8EQU - chains A and C of the 8 polymer chains in the assembly; structure by electron microscopy, 2.80 A resolution.

# Chain A
Protein: ORF3a protein
Organism: Severe acute respiratory syndrome coronavirus 2
UniProt: P0DTC3 (AP3A_SARS2); numbering as in UniProt (aligned over 1-275)
Chain sequence (331 residues; row label = number of the first residue in the row):
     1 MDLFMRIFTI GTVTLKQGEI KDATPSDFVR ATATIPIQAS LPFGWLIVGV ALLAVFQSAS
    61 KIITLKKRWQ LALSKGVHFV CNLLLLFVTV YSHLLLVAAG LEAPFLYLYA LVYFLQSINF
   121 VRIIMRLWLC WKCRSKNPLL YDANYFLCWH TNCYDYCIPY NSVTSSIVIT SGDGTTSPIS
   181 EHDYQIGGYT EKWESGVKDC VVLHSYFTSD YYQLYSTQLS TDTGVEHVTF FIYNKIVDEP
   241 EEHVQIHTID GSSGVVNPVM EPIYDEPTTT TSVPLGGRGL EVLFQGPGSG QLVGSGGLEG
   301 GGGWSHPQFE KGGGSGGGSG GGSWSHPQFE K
Not modelled in the structure: 1-39, 174-180, 238-331
Construct notes: expression tag (276-331)
Swiss-Prot annotation at these positions:
  - site: Cys133 (Involved in polymerization)
  - glycosylation (O-linked (GalNAc...) threonine): Thr32, Thr34
  - natural variant: Ser26 (S26L: In strain: Delta/B.1.617.2 and Kappa/B.1.617.1), Pro42 (P42L: In strain: Iota/B.1.526), Gln57 (Q57H: In strain: Beta/B.1.351, Epsilon/B.1.429 and 2 more), Ser171 (S171L: In strain: Beta/B.1.351), Thr223 (T223I: In strain: Omicron/BA.2, Omicron/BA.2.12.1 and 6 more), Ser253 (S253P: In strain: Gamma/P.1), Asn257 (deletion: In strain: Mu/B.1.621)
  - mutagenesis: Met1 to Leu41 (Partial loss of Ca(2+) and NMDG(+) permeability. Increased localization at host plasma membrane), Gln57 to Ser58 (Partial loss of Ca(2+) and NMDG(+) permeability), Gln57 (Q57H: No effect on ion permeability), Gln116 (Q116L: Partial loss of Ca(2+) and NMDG(+) permeability)
Reported in the primary citation:
  - conformationally variable residues (side-chain flip): Arg122

# Chain C
Protein: Saposin-A
Organism: Homo sapiens
UniProt: P07602 (SAP_HUMAN); residues 1-81 here correspond to UniProt positions 60-140 (UniProt number = residue number + 59)
Chain sequence (106 residues; each row starts with the number of its first residue; numbers below 1 keep their minus sign (Met-24 is residue -24)):
   -24 MGGHHHHHHS SGVDLGTENL YFQSMSLPCD ICKDVVTAAG DMLKDNATEE EILVYLEKTC
    36 DWLPKPNMSA SCKEIVDSYL PVILDIIKGE MSRPGEVCSA LNLCES
Not modelled in the structure: -24 to 0, 81
Construct notes: initiating methionine (-24); expression tag (-23 to 0)
Disulfide bonds: Cys4-Cys79, Cys7-Cys73, Cys35-Cys47

# Interface between chain A and chain C
Contacting residue pairs (10):
  Phe114(A) - Val10(C)  hydrophobic
  Ile118(A) - Leu78(C)  hydrophobic
  Val121(A) - Leu78(C)  hydrophobic
  Arg122(A) - Leu76(C)  hydrogen bond (side chain-backbone)
  Arg122(A) - Asn77(C)
  Tyr206(A) - Pro3(C)
  Phe207(A) - Leu78(C)
  Phe207(A) - Cys79(C)
  Phe207(A) - Glu80(C)
  Thr208(A) - Glu80(C)
Other interface residues (no listed pair), chain A (8 interface residues in all): Met125
Other interface residues (no listed pair), chain C (8 interface residues in all): Cys4
Interface features reported in the paper:
  - interface residues, chain A: Arg122(A)

# In short
Chain A and chain C each contribute 8 residues to their interface; the contacts include 1 hydrogen bond. The
hydrogen-bonded pair is Arg122(A)-Leu76(C). Curated annotation (UniProt) lists 3 mutagenesis sites on chain A.
The paper reports the interface residue Arg122(A); conformational variability at Arg122(A).
Chain A is ORF3a protein (Severe acute respiratory syndrome coronavirus 2) and chain C is Saposin-A (Homo
sapiens); the structure, Structure of SARS-CoV-2 Orf3a in late endosome/lysosome-like environment, Saposin A
nanodisc, was determined by electron microscopy together with 8EQJ, 8EQS and 8EQT from the same study.
